PDB entry 3VJ6 | X-ray diffraction, 1.90 A resolution | chains A and B of the 3 polymer chains in the assembly

Chain A:
Molecule: H-2 class I histocompatibility antigen, D-37 alpha chain
Source organism: Mus musculus
Notes: fragment: Qa-1b extracellular domain
UniProtKB: P06339 (HA15_MOUSE); residues 1-277 here correspond to UniProt positions 21-297 (UniProt number = residue number + 20)
Sequence (277 residues; each row starts with the number of its first residue):
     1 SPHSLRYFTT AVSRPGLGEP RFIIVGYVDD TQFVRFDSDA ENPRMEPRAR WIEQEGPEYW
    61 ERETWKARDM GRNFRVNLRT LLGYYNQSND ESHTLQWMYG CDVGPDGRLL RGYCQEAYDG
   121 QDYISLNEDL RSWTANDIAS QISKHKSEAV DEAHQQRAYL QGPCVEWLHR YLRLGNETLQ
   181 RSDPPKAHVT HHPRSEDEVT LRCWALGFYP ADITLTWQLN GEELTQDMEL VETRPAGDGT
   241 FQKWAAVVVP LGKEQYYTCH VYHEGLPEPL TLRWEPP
Cystine bridges: C101-C164, C203-C259
Ion coordination: Ni2+ near H260 (its only coordinating residue here)
UniProt features mapped onto this chain:
  - region: E275 to P277 (Connecting peptide)
  - glycosylation (N-linked (GlcNAc...) asparagine): N86, N176

Chain B:
Molecule: Beta-2-microglobulin
Source organism: Mus musculus
UniProtKB: P01887 (B2MG_MOUSE); residues 1-99 here correspond to UniProt positions 21-119 (UniProt number = residue number + 20)
Sequence (100 residues; each row starts with the number of its first residue; numbering starts at 0):
     0 MIQKTPQIQV YSRHPPENGK PNILNCYVTQ FHPPHIEIQM LKNGKKIPKV EMSDMSFSKD
    60 WSFYILAHTE FTPTETDTYA CRVKHDSMAE PKTVYWDRDM
Differences from the reference sequence: expression tag (0)
Cystine bridges: C25-C80
Ion coordination: Ni2+ site 1 near H34 (its only coordinating residue here); Ni2+ site 2 near H67 (its only coordinating residue here)

Interface between chain A and chain B:
Contacting residue pairs (57):
  R6(A) - K58(B)
  F8(A) - S55(B)
  F8(A) - F56(B)
  F8(A) - K58(B)
  T9(A) - F56(B)
  T10(A) - F56(B)
  T10(A) - F62(B)
  V12(A) - P33(B)  hydrophobic
  V25(A) - M54(B)
  V25(A) - S55(B)
  Y27(A) - S55(B)
  Y27(A) - Y63(B)  hydrogen bond
  Q32(A) - D53(B)
  Q32(A) - M54(B)
  R35(A) - M54(B)
  S92(A) - M0(B)
  T94(A) - M0(B)
  T94(A) - H31(B)
  T94(A) - P33(B)
  Q96(A) - H31(B)  hydrogen bond
  Q96(A) - F56(B)
  Q96(A) - W60(B)  hydrogen bond (side chain-backbone)
  Q96(A) - F62(B)
  W97(A) - F56(B)
  Q115(A) - W60(B)
  E116(A) - W60(B)
  A117(A) - W60(B)  hydrophobic
  D119(A) - M0(B)
  D119(A) - H31(B)
  G120(A) - H31(B)
  G120(A) - W60(B)
  Q121(A) - I1(B)
  D122(A) - W60(B)  hydrogen bond
  R202(A) - D98(B)  hydrogen bond (side chain-backbone)
  W204(A) - D98(B)
  W204(A) - M99(B)
  V231(A) - Q8(B)
  E232(A) - Q8(B)  hydrogen bond (backbone-side chain)
  E232(A) - T28(B)  hydrogen bond
  E232(A) - Q29(B)  hydrogen bond
  T233(A) - Y26(B)
  R234(A) - Q8(B)  hydrogen bond
  R234(A) - Y10(B)
  R234(A) - Y26(B)
  R234(A) - M99(B)  hydrogen bond (side chain-backbone)
  P235(A) - Y10(B)  hydrogen bond (backbone-side chain)
  P235(A) - N24(B)
  P235(A) - Y26(B)
  P235(A) - L65(B)  hydrophobic
  A236(A) - R12(B)  hydrogen bond (backbone-side chain)
  A236(A) - N24(B)  hydrogen bond (backbone-side chain)
  G237(A) - R12(B)  hydrogen bond (backbone-side chain)
  D238(A) - R12(B)
  Q242(A) - Y10(B)
  Q242(A) - S11(B)
  Q242(A) - R12(B)  hydrogen bond (side chain-backbone)
  W244(A) - M99(B)  hydrogen bond (side chain-backbone)
Other interface residues (no listed pair), chain A (36 interface residues in all): I23, H93, M98, H192
Other interface residues (no listed pair), chain B (25 interface residues in all): H13, D59

Summary:
Chain A and chain B form an interface of 36 and 25 residues respectively; the contacts include 16 hydrogen
bonds. Polar contacts include Y27(A)-Y63(B), Q96(A)-H31(B) and Q96(A)-W60(B).
Here chain A is H-2 class I histocompatibility antigen, D-37 alpha chain and chain B is Beta-2-microglobulin,
both from Mus musculus. Entry 3VJ6 (Structure of the MHC class Ib molecule Qa-1b) was determined by X-ray
diffraction.
